PDB entry 4ZO1 | X-ray diffraction, 3.22 A resolution | chains X and B of the 3 polymer chains in the assembly

[Chain X]
Protein: Thyroid hormone receptor beta
Source organism: Homo sapiens
Notes: fragment: ligand binding domain
UniProt: P10828 (THB_HUMAN); residues 210-461 here = UniProt positions 210-461
Sequence (252 residues; numbered 210 to 461; the number before each row is that of its first residue):
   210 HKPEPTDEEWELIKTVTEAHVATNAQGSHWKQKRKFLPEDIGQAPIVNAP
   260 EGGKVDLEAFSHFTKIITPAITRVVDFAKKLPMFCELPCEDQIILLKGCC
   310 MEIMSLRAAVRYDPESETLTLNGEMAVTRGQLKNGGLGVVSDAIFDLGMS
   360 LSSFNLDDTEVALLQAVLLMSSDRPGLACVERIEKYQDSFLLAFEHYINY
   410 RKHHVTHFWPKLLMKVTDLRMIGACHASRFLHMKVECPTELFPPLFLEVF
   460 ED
Disordered / not traced: 254-263
Residues lining bound ligands: 3,5,3'triiodothyronine (T3): Phe-269, Phe-272, Ile-275, Ile-276, Ala-279, Arg-282, Met-310, Met-313, Ser-314, Arg-316, Ala-317, Arg-320, Thr-329, Leu-330, Asn-331, Gly-332, Leu-341, Gly-344, Gly-345, Leu-346, Ile-353, His-435, Met-442, Phe-455

[Chain B]
Protein: Retinoic acid receptor RXR-alpha
Source organism: Homo sapiens
Notes: fragment: ligand binding domain
UniProt: P19793 (RXRA_HUMAN); numbering as in UniProt (aligned over 231-455)
Sequence (225 residues; each row starts with the number of its first residue):
   231 PVERILEAELAVEPKTETYVEANMGLNPSSPNDPVTNICQAADKQLFTLV
   281 EWAKRIPHFSELPLDDQVILLRAGWNELLIASFSHRSIAVKDGILLATGL
   331 HVHRNSAHSAGVGAIFDRVLTELVSKMRDMQMDKTELGCLRAIVLFNPDS
   381 KGLSNPAEVEALREKVYASLEAYCKHKYPEQPGRFAKLLLRLPALRSIGL
   431 KCLEHLFFFKLIGDTPIDTFLMEML
Disordered / not traced: 239-264
Cystine bridges: Cys-269 forms a disulfide with the same residue of a neighbouring copy of this chain
Curated features (UniProtKB/Swiss-Prot):
  - region: Arg-348 to Gly-368 (Required for nuclear export)
  - binding site (9-cis-retinoate): Arg-316, Ala-327
  - binding site (all-trans-retinoate): Arg-316, Ala-327
  - modified residue (Phosphoserine): Ser-259, Ser-260
  - mutagenesis: Val-280 (V280A: Abolished ubiquitination and degradation by UBR5), Met-357 to Met-360 (Abolishes nuclear export), Leu-418 to Leu-430 (Abolishes nuclear localization), Glu-434 (E434N/Q/K/A: As a heterodimer with NR1H4, impairs interaction with coactivator NCOA1. Impairs transcriptional activity)
From the paper describing this entry:
  - conformationally variable residues (helix shift): Leu-276, Trp-305, Pro-423, Leu-430, Met-454
  - mutagenesis - L276V, E434N: increased signaling in response to 3,5,3'triiodothyronine

[How chain X and chain B interact]
Contacting residue pairs (23; chain X residue first):
  Ser-381(X) with Lys-356(B), hydrogen bond
  Asp-382(X) with Glu-352(B); Arg-421(B), salt bridge
  Glu-393(X) with Lys-356(B), salt bridge; Lys-417(B), salt bridge
  Asp-397(X) with Lys-417(B), salt bridge
  Leu-400(X) with Leu-420(B), hydrophobic
  Glu-404(X) with Pro-412(B)
  His-416(X) with Glu-394(B); Tyr-397(B); Ala-398(B)
  Trp-418(X) with Ala-416(B)
  Pro-419(X) with Tyr-397(B), hydrophobic; Leu-419(B), hydrophobic
  Lys-420(X) with Glu-394(B), salt bridge; Tyr-397(B)
  Leu-422(X) with Ala-416(B), hydrophobic; Leu-419(B), hydrophobic
  Val-425(X) with Leu-420(B), hydrophobic
  Thr-426(X) with Pro-423(B)
  Arg-429(X) with Pro-423(B); Ala-424(B)
  Met-430(X) with Arg-426(B), hydrogen bond
Other interface residues (no listed pair), chain X (19 interface residues in all): Val-376, Val-389, Gln-396, Met-423
Other interface residues (no listed pair), chain B (21 interface residues in all): Arg-393, Glu-401, Gly-413, Phe-415, Leu-422, Ser-427, Leu-430
The authors on this interface:
  - pairs named by the authors: Thr-426(X)/Pro-423(B)
  - interface residues, chain B: Leu-430(B)

[In short]
19 residues of chain X and 21 residues of chain B are in contact; the contacts include 2 hydrogen bonds and 5
salt bridges. Polar pairs include Asp-382(X)/Arg-421(B), Glu-393(X)/Lys-356(B) and Glu-393(X)/Lys-417(B). The
paper describes a contact between Thr-426(X) and Pro-423(B). From the paper: L276V and E434N of chain B
increase signaling in response to 3,5,3'triiodothyronine; the interface residue Leu-430(B).
Chain X is Thyroid hormone receptor beta and chain B is Retinoic acid receptor RXR-alpha, both from Homo
sapiens; the structure, Crystal Structure of the T3-bound TR-beta Ligand-binding Domain in complex with
RXR-alpha, was determined by X-ray diffraction.
